1F4S - chains B and P of the 3 polymer chains in the assembly; structure by solution NMR.

# Chain B
Molecule: 10-nt DNA strand
Sequence (10 nucleotides; each row starts with the number of its first residue):
     1 GATCCGCACG

# Chain P
Molecule: Ethanol regulon transcriptional factor
Source organism: Emericella nidulans
Notes: engineered mutation(s): N-TERMINAL DNA-BINDING DOMAIN, RESIDUES 1-60
UniProt: P21228 (ALCR_EMENI); residues 3-60 here correspond to UniProt positions 1-58 (UniProt number = residue number - 2)
Sequence (65 residues; numbered -1 to 63; the number before each row is that of its first residue; numbers below 1 keep their minus sign (Gly-1 is residue -1)):
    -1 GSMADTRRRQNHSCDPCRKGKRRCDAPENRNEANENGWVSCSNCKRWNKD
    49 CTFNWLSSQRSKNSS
Construct notes: insertion (-1 to 0, 61-63)
Ion coordination: Zn2+ site 1: Cys12, Cys15, Cys22, Cys39; Zn2+ site 2: Cys12, Cys39, Cys42, Cys49

# Chain B / chain P interface
Contacting residue pairs (32; chain B residue first):
  DG1(B) - Arg6(P)  base contact
  DA2(B) - Met1(P)  base contact
  DA2(B) - Arg6(P)  base contact
  DA2(B) - Arg16(P)  phosphate contact
  DA2(B) - Gln57(P)  phosphate contact
  DA2(B) - Arg58(P)  phosphate contact
  DT3(B) - Arg5(P)  base contact
  DT3(B) - Arg6(P)  base contact
  DT3(B) - Arg7(P)  sugar contact
  DT3(B) - Gln8(P)  phosphate contact
  DT3(B) - Asn9(P)  phosphate contact
  DT3(B) - His10(P)  phosphate contact
  DT3(B) - Ser11(P)  phosphate contact
  DT3(B) - Arg16(P)  phosphate contact
  DC4(B) - Arg5(P)  sugar contact
  DC4(B) - Arg6(P)  sugar contact
  DC4(B) - Arg7(P)  sugar contact
  DC4(B) - Gln8(P)  phosphate contact
  DC4(B) - Asn9(P)  phosphate contact
  DC4(B) - His10(P)  phosphate contact
  DC4(B) - Ser11(P)  phosphate contact
  DC4(B) - Lys19(P)  base contact
  DC4(B) - Arg20(P)  base contact
  DC4(B) - Arg21(P)  base contact
  DC4(B) - Cys22(P)  phosphate contact
  DC5(B) - Gln8(P)  phosphate contact
  DC5(B) - Lys19(P)  base contact
  DC5(B) - Arg20(P)  base contact
  DC5(B) - Arg21(P)  phosphate contact
  DG6(B) - Lys19(P)  base contact
  DG6(B) - Arg20(P)  phosphate contact
  DG6(B) - Arg21(P)  phosphate contact
Interface residues without a listed pair, chain B (8 interface residues in all): DC7, DA8
Interface residues without a listed pair, chain P (17 interface residues in all): Arg44, Trp53

# Summary
The interface between chain B and chain P involves 8 residues on one side and 17 on the other. Cys12(P),
Cys15(P), Cys22(P) and Cys39(P) coordinate Zn2+ site 1. Cys12(P), Cys39(P), Cys42(P) and Cys49(P) coordinate
Zn2+ site 2.
Chain B is a 10-nt DNA strand and chain P is Ethanol regulon transcriptional factor (Emericella nidulans); the
structure, Structure of transcriptional factor alcr in complex with a target DNA, was determined by solution
NMR (same publication as 1F5E).
